Entry 5DG7 (X-ray diffraction, 2.26 A resolution); this record covers chains A and P of the 3 polymer chains in the assembly.

[Chain A]
Protein: DNA polymerase eta
Organism: Homo sapiens
Notes: EC 2.7.7.7
UniProtKB: Q9Y253 (POLH_HUMAN); residue numbers follow UniProt; this construct covers 1-432
Sequence (435 residues; row label = number of the first residue in the row; numbers below 1 keep their minus sign (Gly-2 is residue -2)):
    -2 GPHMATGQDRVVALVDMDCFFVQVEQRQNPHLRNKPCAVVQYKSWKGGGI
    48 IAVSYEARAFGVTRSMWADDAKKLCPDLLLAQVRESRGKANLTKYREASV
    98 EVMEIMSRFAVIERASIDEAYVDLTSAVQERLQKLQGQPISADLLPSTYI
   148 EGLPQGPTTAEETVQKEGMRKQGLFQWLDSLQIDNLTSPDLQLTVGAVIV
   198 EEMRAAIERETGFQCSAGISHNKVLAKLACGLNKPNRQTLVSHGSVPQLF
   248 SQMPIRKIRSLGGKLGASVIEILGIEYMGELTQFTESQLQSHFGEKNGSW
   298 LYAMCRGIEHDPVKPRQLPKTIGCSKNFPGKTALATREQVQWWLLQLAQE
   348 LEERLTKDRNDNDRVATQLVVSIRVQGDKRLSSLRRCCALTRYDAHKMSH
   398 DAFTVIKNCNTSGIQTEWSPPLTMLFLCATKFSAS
Unresolved in the structure: 155-159
Sequence notes: expression tag (-2 to 0)
Ion coordination: Ca2+ site 1: Asp13, Met14, Asp115 (together with dTTP); Ca2+ site 2: Asp13, Asp115, Glu116 (together with dTTP) (shared with DT8(P) of chain P)
Ligand contacts: dTTP (TTP): Asp13, Met14, Asp15, Cys16, Phe17, Phe18, Ile48, Ala49, Tyr52, Arg55, Arg61, Ile114, Asp115, Glu116, Lys231
Swiss-Prot annotation at these positions:
  - binding site (Mg(2+)): Asp13, Met14, Asp115, Glu116
  - binding site (Mn(2+)): Asp13, Met14, Asp115, Glu116
  - binding site (a 2'-deoxyribonucleoside 5'-triphosphate): Arg61
  - natural variant: Val37 (deletion: In XPV), Leu75 (deletion: In XPV), Arg93 (R93P: In XPV), Arg111 (R111H: In XPV), Thr122 (T122P: In XPV), Gly153 (G153D: In a breast cancer sample), Thr191 (T191P: In XPV), Gly263 (G263V: In XPV), Val266 (V266D: In XPV), Gly295 (G295R: In XPV), Arg361 (R361S: In XPV)
  - mutagenesis: Tyr52 (Y52A/F: Reduces DNA polymerase activity; Y52E: Reduces DNA polymerase activity. Increases fidelity of replication and reduces translesion bypass), Arg61 (R61A: Reduces enzymatic activity by two-thirds), Ser62 (S62G: Increased DNA polymerase activity and translesion bypass compared to wild-type), Ala68 (A68S/V: Severe reduction in thymine dimer translesion bypass), Asn324 to Pro326 (Reduces binding to chromatin and to monoubiquitinated PCNA. Abolishes binding to monoubiquitinated PCNA; when associated with 705-E--H-713 Del)

[Chain P]
Molecule: 8-nt DNA strand
Sequence (8 nucleotides; each row starts with the number of its first residue):
     1 AGCGTCAT
Ion coordination: Ca2+: DT8 (together with dTTP) (shared with Asp13(A), Asp115(A), Glu116(A) of chain A)

[Chain A / chain P interface]
Contacting residue pairs - 23 pairs, chain A then chain P:
  Ser113(A) - DT8(P)  hydrogen bond to the phosphate
  Asp115(A) - DT8(P)  phosphate contact
  Glu116(A) - DT8(P)  sugar contact
  Lys224(A) - DA7(P)  phosphate contact
  Lys224(A) - DT8(P)  salt bridge to the phosphate
  Ile255(A) - DA7(P)  phosphate contact
  Arg256(A) - DA7(P)  phosphate contact
  Ser257(A) - DC6(P)  phosphate contact
  Ser257(A) - DA7(P)  hydrogen bond to the phosphate
  Leu258(A) - DA7(P)  hydrogen bond to the phosphate
  Gly259(A) - DA7(P)  hydrogen bond to the phosphate
  Gly260(A) - DC6(P)  phosphate contact
  Gly260(A) - DA7(P)  phosphate contact
  Lys261(A) - DT5(P)  salt bridge to the phosphate
  Lys261(A) - DC6(P)  hydrogen bond to the phosphate
  Leu262(A) - DC6(P)  hydrogen bond to the phosphate
  Arg377(A) - DG4(P)  salt bridge to the phosphate
  Leu381(A) - DC3(P)  phosphate contact
  Arg382(A) - DG2(P)  sugar contact
  Arg382(A) - DC3(P)  hydrogen bond to the phosphate
  Arg382(A) - DG4(P)  hydrogen bond to the base
  Arg383(A) - DG2(P)  sugar contact
  Arg383(A) - DC3(P)  salt bridge to the phosphate
Other interface residues (no listed pair), chain A (20 interface residues in all): Leu378, Ser379, Ser380, Cys384

[Overview]
20 residues of chain A and 7 residues of chain P are in contact, with 8 hydrogen bonds and 4 salt bridges.
Polar pairs include Arg382(A)-DG4(P), Ser113(A)-DT8(P) and Ser257(A)-DA7(P). Ligands of chain A: dTTP.
Chain A is DNA polymerase eta (Homo sapiens) and chain P is an 8-nt DNA strand; the structure, CRYSTAL
STRUCTURE OF HUMAN DNA POLYMERASE ETA INSERTING dTTP ACROSS A DNA TEMPLATE CONTAINING
1,N6-ETHENODEOXYADENOSINE LESION, was determined by X-ray diffraction, deposited together with 5DG8, 5DG9,
5DGA and 5DGB.
